8OVX - chains U and Y of the 6 polymer chains in the assembly; structure by electron microscopy, 3.40 A resolution.

== Chain U ==
Name: Inner kinetochore subunit AME1
Organism: Saccharomyces cerevisiae
UniProt: P38313 (CENPU_YEAST); residues 1-324 here = UniProt positions 1-324
Chain sequence (324 residues; each row starts with the number of its first residue):
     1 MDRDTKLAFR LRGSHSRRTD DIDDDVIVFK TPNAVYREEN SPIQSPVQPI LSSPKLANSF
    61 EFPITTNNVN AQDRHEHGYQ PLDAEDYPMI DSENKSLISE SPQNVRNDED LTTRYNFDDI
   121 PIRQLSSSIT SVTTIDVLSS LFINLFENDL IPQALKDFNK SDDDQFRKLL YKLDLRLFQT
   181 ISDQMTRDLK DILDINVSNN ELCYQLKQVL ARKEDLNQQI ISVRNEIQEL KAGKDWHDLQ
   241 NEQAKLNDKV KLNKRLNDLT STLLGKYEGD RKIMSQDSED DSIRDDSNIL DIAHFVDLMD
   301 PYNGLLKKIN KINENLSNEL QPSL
Disordered / not traced: 1-232, 267-276, 322-324

== Chain Y ==
Name: Inner kinetochore subunit NKP1
Organism: Saccharomyces cerevisiae
UniProt: Q12493 (NKP1_YEAST); numbering as in UniProt (aligned over 1-238)
Chain sequence (238 residues; numbered 1 to 238; the number before each row is that of its first residue):
     1 MTDTYNSISN FIENELTALL SSDDYLMDDL AGELPNEVCR LLKAQVIEKR KDAMSRGKQD
    61 LLSKEIYDNE SELRASQSQQ IMELVGDIPK YSLGSELRNR VEGEPQSTSI ERLIEDVLKL
   121 PQMEVADEEE VEVENDLKVL SEYSNLRKDL ILKCQALQIG ESKLSDILSQ TNSINSLTTS
   181 IKEASEDDDI SEYFATYNGK LVVALEEMKL LLEEAVKTFG NSPEKREKIK KILSELKK
Disordered / not traced: 87-109, 124-135
UniProt features mapped onto this chain:
  - modified residue: Ser222 (Phosphoserine)

== How chain U and chain Y interact ==
Pairs across the interface (27):
  Ser282(U) - Lys163(Y)
  Ile283(U) - Lys163(Y)  hydrogen bond (backbone-side chain)
  Asn288(U) - Gln170(Y)  hydrogen bond
  Ile292(U) - Gln170(Y)
  Val296(U) - Leu177(Y)  hydrophobic
  Met299(U) - Tyr197(Y)  hydrophobic
  Asp300(U) - Ser180(Y)
  Pro301(U) - Leu177(Y)
  Pro301(U) - Ser180(Y)
  Pro301(U) - Ile181(Y)  hydrophobic
  Pro301(U) - Tyr193(Y)
  Tyr302(U) - Ser180(Y)  hydrogen bond (side chain-backbone)
  Tyr302(U) - Glu183(Y)  hydrogen bond
  Tyr302(U) - Ala184(Y)  hydrophobic
  Leu305(U) - Tyr197(Y)  hydrogen bond (backbone-side chain)
  Leu306(U) - Tyr197(Y)  hydrogen bond (backbone-side chain)
  Leu306(U) - Lys200(Y)
  Leu306(U) - Leu201(Y)
  Leu306(U) - Ala204(Y)  hydrophobic
  Lys308(U) - Glu235(Y)
  Ile309(U) - Leu201(Y)  hydrophobic
  Ile309(U) - Ala204(Y)  hydrophobic
  Ile312(U) - Lys231(Y)
  Ile312(U) - Ile232(Y)
  Ile312(U) - Glu235(Y)
  Asn313(U) - Ala204(Y)  hydrogen bond (side chain-backbone)
  Asn313(U) - Met208(Y)
Also at the interface, not in a pair above, chain U (19 interface residues in all): Ile289, Leu298, Gly304, Asn310
Also at the interface, not in a pair above, chain Y (24 interface residues in all): Ile159, Ser169, Ser173, Ile174, Thr179, Leu205, Leu236, Lys237

== Summary ==
The interface between chain U and chain Y involves 19 residues on one side and 24 on the other; the contacts
include 7 hydrogen bonds. Among the polar pairs are Ile283(U)-Lys163(Y), Asn288(U)-Gln170(Y) and
Tyr302(U)-Ser180(Y).
Here chain U is Inner kinetochore subunit AME1 and chain Y is Inner kinetochore subunit NKP1, both from
Saccharomyces cerevisiae. Entry 8OVX (Cryo-EM structure of yeast CENP-OPQU+ bound to the CENP-A N-terminus)
was determined by electron microscopy together with 8OVW, 8OW0 and 8OW1 from the same study.
